1OQX - chains A and B of the 4 polymer chains in the assembly; structure by X-ray diffraction, 2.60 A resolution.

== Chain A (and B) ==
Molecule: immunoglobulin gamma-1 heavy chain constant region
From: Homo sapiens
Notes: fragment: Fc Fragment; chain B of this document is another copy of the same molecule, construct and numbering; everything in this record applies to it too
Chain sequence (212 residues; numbered 236 to 447; the number before each row is that of its first residue):
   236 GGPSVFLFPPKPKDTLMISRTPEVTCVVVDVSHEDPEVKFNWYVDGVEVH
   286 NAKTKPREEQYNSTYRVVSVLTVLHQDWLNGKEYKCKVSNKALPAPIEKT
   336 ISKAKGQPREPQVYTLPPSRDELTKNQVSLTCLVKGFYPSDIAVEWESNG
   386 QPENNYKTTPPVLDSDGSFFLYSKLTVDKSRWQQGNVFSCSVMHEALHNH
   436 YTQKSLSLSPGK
Disordered / not traced: 446-447 (chain B: 445-447)
Disulfides: Cys261-Cys321, Cys367-Cys425
Covalent attachments: glycan linked to Asn297

== Interface between chain A and chain B ==
Residue-residue contacts - 41 pairs, chain A then chain B:
  Gln347(A) - Lys360(B)
  Tyr349(A) - Ser354(B)
  Tyr349(A) - Asp356(B)
  Tyr349(A) - Glu357(B)
  Tyr349(A) - Lys360(B)
  Leu351(A) - Leu351(B)  hydrophobic
  Leu351(A) - Ser354(B)
  Leu351(A) - Thr366(B)
  Ser354(A) - Tyr349(B)
  Ser354(A) - Leu351(B)
  Asp356(A) - Tyr349(B)
  Asp356(A) - Lys439(B)  salt bridge
  Glu357(A) - Tyr349(B)
  Glu357(A) - Lys370(B)  salt bridge
  Ser364(A) - Leu368(B)
  Ser364(A) - Lys370(B)
  Thr366(A) - Leu351(B)
  Thr366(A) - Tyr407(B)  hydrogen bond
  Leu368(A) - Ser364(B)
  Leu368(A) - Lys409(B)
  Lys392(A) - Leu398(B)
  Lys392(A) - Asp399(B)
  Lys392(A) - Ser400(B)
  Lys392(A) - Phe405(B)
  Thr394(A) - Thr394(B)
  Thr394(A) - Val397(B)
  Val397(A) - Thr394(B)
  Leu398(A) - Lys392(B)
  Asp399(A) - Lys392(B)
  Asp399(A) - Lys409(B)  salt bridge
  Ser400(A) - Asn390(B)
  Ser400(A) - Lys392(B)
  Phe405(A) - Lys392(B)
  Phe405(A) - Lys409(B)
  Tyr407(A) - Thr366(B)  hydrogen bond
  Tyr407(A) - Tyr407(B)  hydrophobic
  Tyr407(A) - Lys409(B)
  Lys409(A) - Asp399(B)  salt bridge
  Lys409(A) - Phe405(B)
  Lys409(A) - Tyr407(B)
  Lys439(A) - Asp356(B)
Also at the interface, not in a pair above, chain A (27 interface residues in all): Thr350, Pro352, Lys360, Lys370, Asn390, Thr393, Pro395, Ser408
Also at the interface, not in a pair above, chain B (27 interface residues in all): Gln347, Thr350, Pro352, Thr393, Pro395, Ser408

== In short ==
The chain A/chain B interface involves 27 residues from each chain, with 2 hydrogen bonds and 4 salt bridges.
Among the polar pairs are Asp356(A)-Lys439(B), Glu357(A)-Lys370(B) and Asp399(A)-Lys409(B).
Both chains are immunoglobulin gamma-1 heavy chain constant region (Homo sapiens). Entry 1OQX (G-2
glycovariant of human IgG Fc bound to minimized version of Protein A called Z34C) was determined by X-ray
diffraction.
